Entry 6PB4 (electron microscopy, 4.35 A resolution (low resolution: residue-level contacts below are approximate; hydrogen-bond / salt-bridge calls are withheld)); this record covers chains C and 1 of the 11 polymer chains in the assembly.

[Chain C]
Protein: DNA-directed RNA polymerase subunit beta
From: Escherichia coli
Notes: EC 2.7.7.6
UniProt: B7MIX3 (RPOB_ECO45); residue numbers follow UniProt; this construct covers 1-1342
Sequence (1342 residues; row label = number of the first residue in the row):
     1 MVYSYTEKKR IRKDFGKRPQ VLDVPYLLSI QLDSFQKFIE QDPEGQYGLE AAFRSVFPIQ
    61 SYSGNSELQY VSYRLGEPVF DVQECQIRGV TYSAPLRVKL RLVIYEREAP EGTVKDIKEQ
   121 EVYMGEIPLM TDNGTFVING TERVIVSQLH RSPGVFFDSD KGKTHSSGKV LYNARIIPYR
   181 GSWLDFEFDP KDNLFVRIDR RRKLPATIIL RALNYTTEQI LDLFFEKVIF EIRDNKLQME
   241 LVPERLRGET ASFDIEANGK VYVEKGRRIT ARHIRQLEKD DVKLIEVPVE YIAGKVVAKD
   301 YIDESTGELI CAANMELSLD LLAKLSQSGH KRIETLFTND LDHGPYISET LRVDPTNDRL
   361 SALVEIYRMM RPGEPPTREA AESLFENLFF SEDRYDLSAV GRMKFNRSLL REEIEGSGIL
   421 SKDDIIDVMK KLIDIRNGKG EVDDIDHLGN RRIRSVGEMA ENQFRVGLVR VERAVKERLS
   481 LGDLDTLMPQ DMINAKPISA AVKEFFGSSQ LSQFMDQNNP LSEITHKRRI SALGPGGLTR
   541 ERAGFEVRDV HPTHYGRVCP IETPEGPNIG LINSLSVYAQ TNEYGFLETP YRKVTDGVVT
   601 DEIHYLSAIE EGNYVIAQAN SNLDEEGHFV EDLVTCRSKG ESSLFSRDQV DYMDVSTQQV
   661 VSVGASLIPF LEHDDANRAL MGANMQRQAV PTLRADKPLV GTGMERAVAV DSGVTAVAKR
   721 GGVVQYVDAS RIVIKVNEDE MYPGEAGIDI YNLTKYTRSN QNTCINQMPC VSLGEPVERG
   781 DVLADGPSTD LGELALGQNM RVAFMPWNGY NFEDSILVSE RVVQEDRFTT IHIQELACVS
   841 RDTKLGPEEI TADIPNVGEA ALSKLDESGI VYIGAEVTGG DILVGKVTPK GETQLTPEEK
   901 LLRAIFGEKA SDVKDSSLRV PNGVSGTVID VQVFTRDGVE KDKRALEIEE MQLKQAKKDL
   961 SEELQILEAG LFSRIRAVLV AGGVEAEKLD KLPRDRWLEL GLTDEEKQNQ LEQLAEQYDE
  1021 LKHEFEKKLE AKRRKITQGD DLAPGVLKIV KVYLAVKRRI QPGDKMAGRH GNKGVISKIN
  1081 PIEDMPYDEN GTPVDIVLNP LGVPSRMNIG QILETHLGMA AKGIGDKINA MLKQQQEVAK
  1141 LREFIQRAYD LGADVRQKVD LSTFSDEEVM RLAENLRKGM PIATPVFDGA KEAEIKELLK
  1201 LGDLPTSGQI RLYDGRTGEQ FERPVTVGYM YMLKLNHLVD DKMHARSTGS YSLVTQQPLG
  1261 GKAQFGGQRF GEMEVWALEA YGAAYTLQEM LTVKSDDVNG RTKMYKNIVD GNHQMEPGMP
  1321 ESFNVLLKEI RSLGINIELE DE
Disordered / not traced: 1-2
UniProt features mapped onto this chain:
  - modified residue (N6-acetyllysine): Lys-1022, Lys-1200

[Chain 1]
Molecule: Synthetic nontemplate strand DNA
Sequence (78 nucleotides; row label = number of the first residue in the row):
    13 CTTTTTTGCC TAAAATGTGA TCTAGATCAC ATTTTTCGCA TCTTTTTTAT GCTATAATGT
    73 GTGCAGTCTG ACGCGGCG

[How chain C and chain 1 interact]
Contacting residue pairs (13):
  Arg-175(C) with DT79(1)
  Trp-183(C) with DG78(1); DT79(1)
  Asp-185(C) with DT79(1)
  Asp-199(C) with DG78(1)
  Arg-200(C) with DT79(1)
  Arg-371(C) with DG73(1)
  Arg-470(C) with DG75(1)
  Arg-473(C) with DT74(1); DG75(1)
  Glu-541(C) with DC80(1)
  Arg-542(C) with DT79(1); DC80(1)
Interface residues without a listed pair, chain C (15 interface residues in all): Arg-151, Pro-375, Pro-535, Gly-537, Thr-539
Interface residues without a listed pair, chain 1 (8 interface residues in all): DG71, DA77

[Summary]
The interface between chain C and chain 1 involves 15 residues on one side and 8 on the other.
Here chain C is DNA-directed RNA polymerase subunit beta (Escherichia coli) and chain 1 is Synthetic
nontemplate strand DNA. Entry 6PB4 (The E. coli class-II CAP-dependent transcription activation complex with
de novo RNA transcript at the state ...) was determined by electron microscopy together with 6PB5 and 6PB6
from the same study.
